PDB entry 8CE5 | electron microscopy, 3.62 A resolution | chains C and D of the 6 polymer chains in the assembly

Chain C:
Name: Heme exporter protein C
Source organism: Escherichia coli K-12
Reference sequence: P0ABM1 (CCMC_ECOLI); numbering as in UniProt (aligned over 1-245)
Sequence (245 residues; each row starts with the number of its first residue):
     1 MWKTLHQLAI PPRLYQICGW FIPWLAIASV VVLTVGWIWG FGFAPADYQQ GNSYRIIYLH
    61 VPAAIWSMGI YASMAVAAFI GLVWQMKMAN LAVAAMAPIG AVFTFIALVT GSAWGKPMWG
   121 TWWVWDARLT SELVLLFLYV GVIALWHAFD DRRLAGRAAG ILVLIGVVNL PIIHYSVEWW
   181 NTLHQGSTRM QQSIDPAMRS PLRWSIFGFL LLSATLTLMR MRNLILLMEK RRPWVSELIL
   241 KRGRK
Unresolved in the structure: 1-2, 244-245

Chain D:
Name: Heme exporter protein D
Source organism: Escherichia coli K-12
Reference sequence: P0ABM5 (CCMD_ECOLI); residue numbers follow UniProt; this construct covers 1-69
Sequence (69 residues; row label = number of the first residue in the row):
     1 MTPAFASWNE FFAMGGYAFF VWLAVVMTVI PLVVLVVHSV MQHRAILRGV AQQRAREARL
    61 RAAQQQEAA
Unresolved in the structure: 1, 64-69

Interface between chain C and chain D:
Contacting residue pairs - 51 pairs, chain C then chain D:
  Y15(C) with H43(D), hydrogen bond
  F41(C) with F11(D); V25(D), hydrophobic
  G42(C) with P3(D)
  F43(C) with T2(D)
  Q50(C) with Y17(D)
  N52(C) with F5(D); M14(D); G15(D)
  S53(C) with Y17(D); V21(D)
  R55(C) with M14(D)
  I56(C) with V21(D), hydrophobic; A24(D), hydrophobic
  L59(C) with A24(D); V25(D); T28(D)
  I99(C) with L35(D), hydrophobic
  V102(C) with P31(D), hydrophobic; L32(D), hydrophobic; L35(D), hydrophobic
  F103(C) with L32(D), hydrophobic
  F105(C) with M27(D), hydrophobic
  I106(C) with M27(D); T28(D); P31(D), hydrophobic; L32(D), hydrophobic
  V109(C) with M27(D), hydrophobic
  T110(C) with T28(D)
  A113(C) with L23(D), hydrophobic
  K116(C) with F20(D)
  W122(C) with F19(D), hydrophobic; F20(D), hydrophobic
  L212(C) with L32(D), hydrophobic
  L216(C) with L35(D), hydrophobic
  M219(C) with S39(D); V40(D)
  R220(C) with S39(D)
  R222(C) with H43(D), hydrogen bond
  N223(C) with S39(D); Q42(D); H43(D), hydrogen bond (side chain-backbone)
  L226(C) with I46(D), hydrophobic; L47(D), hydrophobic
  L227(C) with I46(D), hydrophobic
  K230(C) with I46(D); V50(D); R54(D)
  R231(C) with Q53(D), hydrogen bond
  S236(C) with R54(D), hydrogen bond
  I239(C) with A51(D), hydrophobic
Other interface residues (no listed pair), chain C (38 interface residues in all): W37, A44, P117, F209, V235, R242
Other interface residues (no listed pair), chain D (32 interface residues in all): A4, V29, V36, H38

Summary:
38 residues of chain C and 32 residues of chain D are in contact, with 5 hydrogen bonds. Polar pairs include
Y15(C)-H43(D), R222(C)-H43(D) and N223(C)-H43(D).
Chain C is Heme exporter protein C and chain D is Heme exporter protein D, both from Escherichia coli K-12;
the structure, Cytochrome c maturation complex CcmABCD, E154Q, ATP-bound, was determined by electron
microscopy (same publication as 8CE1, 8CE8 and 8CEA).
